Entry 6DMI (X-ray diffraction, 1.90 A resolution); this record covers chain A.

# Chain A
Protein: Beta-secretase 1
From: Homo sapiens
Notes: EC 3.4.23.46
UniProt: P56817 (BACE1_HUMAN); numbering as in UniProt (aligned over 57-446)
Amino-acid sequence (390 residues; numbered 57 to 446; the number before each row is that of its first residue):
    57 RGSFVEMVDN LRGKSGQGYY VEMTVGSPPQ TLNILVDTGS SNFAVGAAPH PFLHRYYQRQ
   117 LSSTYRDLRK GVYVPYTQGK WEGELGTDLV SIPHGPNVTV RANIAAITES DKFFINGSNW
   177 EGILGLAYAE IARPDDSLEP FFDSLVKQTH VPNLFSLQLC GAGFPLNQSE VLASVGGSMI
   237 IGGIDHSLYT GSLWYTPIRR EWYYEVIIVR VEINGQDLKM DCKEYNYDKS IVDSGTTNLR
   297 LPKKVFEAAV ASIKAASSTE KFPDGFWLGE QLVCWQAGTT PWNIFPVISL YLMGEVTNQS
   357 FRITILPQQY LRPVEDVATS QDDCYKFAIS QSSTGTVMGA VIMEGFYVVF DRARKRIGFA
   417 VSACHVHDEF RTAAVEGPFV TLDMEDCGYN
Disordered / not traced: 219-229, 371-375
Sequence notes: conflict Ala-307 (Lys in P56817)
Curated features (UniProtKB/Swiss-Prot):
  - active site: Asp-93, Asp-289
  - modified residue (N6-acetyllysine): Lys-126, Lys-275, Lys-279, Lys-285, Lys-299, Lys-300
  - glycosylation (N-linked (GlcNAc...) asparagine): Asn-153, Asn-172, Asn-223, Asn-354
  - mutagenesis: Asp-93 (D93N: Decreases beta-cleaved soluble APP production), Asp-284 (D284N: Almost abolishes beta-cleaved soluble APP production)
Cystine bridges: Cys-216/Cys-420, Cys-278/Cys-443, Cys-330/Cys-380
Bound ions: Na+ site 1: Val-202, Thr-205; Na+ site 2: His-242, Tyr-245
Ligand contacts: BACE-1 (5T5; [(1R,2R)-2-[(4S)-2-azanyl-4-[4-[bis(fluoranyl)methoxy]phenyl]-5H-1,3-oxazol-4-yl]cyclopropyl]-(5-chloranylpyridin-3-yl)methanone): Gly-72, Gln-73, Gly-74, Leu-91, Asp-93, Gly-95, Ser-96, Asn-98, Ala-100, Val-130, Tyr-132, Trp-137, Phe-169, Ile-171, Trp-176, Ile-179, Ile-187, Arg-189, Asp-289, Ser-290, Gly-291, Thr-292, Thr-293
What the authors report for this chain:
  - binding site for BACE-1: Trp-137, Arg-189

# Summary
Ligands of chain A: BACE-1. Val-202 and Thr-205 coordinate Na+ site 1. His-242 and Tyr-245 coordinate Na+ site
2. Curated annotation (UniProt) lists active-site residues Asp-93 and Asp-289 and 2 mutagenesis sites. The
paper reports a binding site for BACE-1 at Trp-137 and Arg-189.
Chain A is Beta-secretase 1 (Homo sapiens); the structure, A multiconformer ligand model of 5T5 bound to
BACE-1, was determined by X-ray diffraction (same publication as 6DMG, 6DMH, 6DMJ, 6DMK and 6DML).
